3H2V - chains A and E; structure by X-ray diffraction, 2.90 A resolution.

# Chain A
Protein: Vinculin
Organism: Homo sapiens
Notes: fragment: c-terminal domain
Reference sequence: B4DTM7 (B4DTM7_HUMAN); residues 879-1066 here correspond to UniProt positions 140-327 (UniProt number = residue number - 739)
Amino-acid sequence (188 residues; row label = number of the first residue in the row):
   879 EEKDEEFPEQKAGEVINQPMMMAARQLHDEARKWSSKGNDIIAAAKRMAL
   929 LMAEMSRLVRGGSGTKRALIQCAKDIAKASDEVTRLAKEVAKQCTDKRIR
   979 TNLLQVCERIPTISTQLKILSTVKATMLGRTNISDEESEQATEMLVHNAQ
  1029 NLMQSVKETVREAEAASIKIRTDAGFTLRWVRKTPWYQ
Disordered / not traced: 879-883, 889-892, 1062-1066

# Chain E
Protein: Raver-1
Organism: Homo sapiens
Notes: fragment: RRM 1 domain
Reference sequence: Q8IY67 (RAVR1_HUMAN); numbering as in UniProt (aligned over 59-130)
Amino-acid sequence (74 residues; row label = number of the first residue in the row):
    57 HMRKILIRGLPGDVTNQEVHDLLSDYELKYCFVDKYKGTAFVTLLNGEQA
   107 EAAINAFHQSRLRERELSVQLQPT
Sequence notes: cloning artifact (57-58)
From the paper describing this entry:
  - mutagenesis - E120K: abolished localization to endogenous vinculin

# Chain A / chain E interface
Residue-residue contacts (24; chain A residue first):
  F885(A) with Y92(E), hydrophobic
  P886(A) with Y92(E), hydrophobic
  M899(A) with Y92(E), hydrophobic
  L928(A) with G68(E); K91(E)
  L929(A) with D69(E); R121(E)
  E932(A) with P67(E); G68(E), hydrogen bond (side chain-backbone); R121(E), salt bridge
  R935(A) with Y92(E); K93(E)
  G942(A) with R117(E), hydrogen bond (backbone-side chain)
  K944(A) with R117(E)
  R945(A) with R117(E); E120(E), salt bridge
  A946(A) with E120(E), hydrogen bond (backbone-backbone)
  Q949(A) with R119(E); E120(E); R121(E)
  C950(A) with R121(E)
  D953(A) with D69(E); R119(E), salt bridge; R121(E), salt bridge
Other interface residues (no listed pair), chain A (15 interface residues in all): R925
Other interface residues (no listed pair), chain E (13 interface residues in all): L66, G94, E122
Interface features reported in the paper:
  - pairs named by the authors: M899(A)-Y92(E) (hydrophobic contact), E932(A)-R121(E) (salt bridge), E932(A)-G68(E) (hydrogen bond), R935(A)-Y92(E), R945(A)-E120(E) (salt bridge), D953(A)-R121(E) (salt bridge), Y92(E)-F885(A) (hydrophobic contact)

# Overview
Chain A and chain E form an interface of 15 and 13 residues respectively, with 3 hydrogen bonds and 4 salt
bridges. Among the polar pairs are E932(A)-R121(E), R945(A)-E120(E) and D953(A)-R119(E). The authors report
hydrophobic contacts between M899(A) and Y92(E) and Y92(E) and F885(A); salt bridges between E932(A) and
R121(E), R945(A) and E120(E) and D953(A) and R121(E); a hydrogen bond between E932(A) and G68(E). The paper
reports that E120K of chain E abolishes localization to endogenous vinculin.
Chain A is Vinculin and chain E is Raver-1, both from Homo sapiens; the structure, Human raver1 RRM1 domain in
complex with human vinculin tail domain Vt, was determined by X-ray diffraction, deposited together with 3H2U.
